PDB entry 7PK6 | electron microscopy, 2.15 A resolution | chains L and H of the 20 polymer chains in the assembly

== Chain L (and H) ==
Name: Biodegradative arginine decarboxylase
Source organism: Providencia stuartii
Notes: EC 4.1.1.19; chain H of this document is another copy of the same molecule, construct and numbering; everything in this record applies to it too
UniProt: A0A379GV98 (A0A379GV98_PROST); residues 1-758 here = UniProt positions 1-758
Sequence (758 residues; row label = number of the first residue in the row):
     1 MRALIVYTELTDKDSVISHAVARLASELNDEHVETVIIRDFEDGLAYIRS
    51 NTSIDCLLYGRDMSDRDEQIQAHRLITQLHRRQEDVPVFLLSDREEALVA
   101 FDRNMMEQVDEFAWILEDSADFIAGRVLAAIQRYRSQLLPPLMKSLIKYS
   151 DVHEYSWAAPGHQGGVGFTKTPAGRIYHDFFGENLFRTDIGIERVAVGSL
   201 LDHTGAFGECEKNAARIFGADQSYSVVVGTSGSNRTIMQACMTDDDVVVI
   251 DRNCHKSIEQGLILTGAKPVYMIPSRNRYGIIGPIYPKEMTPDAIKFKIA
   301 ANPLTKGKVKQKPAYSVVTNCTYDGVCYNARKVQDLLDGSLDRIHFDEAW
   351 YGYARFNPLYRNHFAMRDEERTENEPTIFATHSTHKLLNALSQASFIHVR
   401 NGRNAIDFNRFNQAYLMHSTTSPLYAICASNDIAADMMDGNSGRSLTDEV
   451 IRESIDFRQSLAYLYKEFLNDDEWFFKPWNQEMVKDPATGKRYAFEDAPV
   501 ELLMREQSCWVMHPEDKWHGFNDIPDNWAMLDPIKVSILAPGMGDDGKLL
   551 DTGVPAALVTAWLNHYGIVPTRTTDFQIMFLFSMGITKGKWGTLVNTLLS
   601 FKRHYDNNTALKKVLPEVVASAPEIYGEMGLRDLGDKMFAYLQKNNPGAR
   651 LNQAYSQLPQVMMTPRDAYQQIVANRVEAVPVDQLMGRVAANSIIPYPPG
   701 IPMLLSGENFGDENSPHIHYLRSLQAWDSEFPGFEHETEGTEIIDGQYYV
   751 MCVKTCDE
Unresolved in the structure: 756-758
Modified positions: Lys386 ((2S)-2-amino-6-[[3-hydroxy-2-methyl-5-(phosphonooxymethyl)pyridin-4-yl]methylideneamino]hexanoic acid; LLP)

== Chain L / chain H interface ==
Contacting residue pairs (7):
  Asp471(L) with Met483(H); Arg492(H)
  Asp472(L) with Met483(H); Arg492(H), salt bridge
  Met483(L) with Asp472(H)
  Arg492(L) with Asp471(H); Asp472(H), salt bridge
Also at the interface, not in a pair above, chain L (8 interface residues in all): Lys466, Asn470, Ala494, Glu496
Also at the interface, not in a pair above, chain H (8 interface residues in all): Lys466, Asn470, Ala494, Glu496

== In short ==
Chain L and chain H each contribute 8 residues to their interface; the contacts include 2 salt bridges. The
salt-bridged pair is Asp472(L)-Arg492(H).
Both chains are Biodegradative arginine decarboxylase (Providencia stuartii). Entry 7PK6 (Providencia stuartii
Arginine decarboxylase (Adc), stack structure) was determined by electron microscopy, deposited together with
7P9B.
